PDB entry 4Z45 | X-ray diffraction, 2.02 A resolution | chain A

Chain A:
Name: Odorant-binding protein NribOBP3
Organism: Nasonovia ribisnigri
UniProtKB: C5J8G4 (C5J8G4_9HEMI); residues 4-121 here correspond to UniProt positions 1-118 (UniProt number = residue number - 3)
Chain sequence (121 residues; row label = number of the first residue in the row):
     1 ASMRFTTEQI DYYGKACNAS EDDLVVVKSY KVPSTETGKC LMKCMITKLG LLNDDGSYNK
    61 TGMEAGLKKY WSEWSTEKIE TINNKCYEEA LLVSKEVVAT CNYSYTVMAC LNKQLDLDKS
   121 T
Unresolved in the structure: 119-121
Disulfides: Cys17-Cys44, Cys40-Cys101, Cys86-Cys110
Construct notes: expression tag (1-3); conflict Asn102 (Ser99 in C5J8G4), Tyr103 (Lys100 in C5J8G4), Tyr105 (His102 in C5J8G4), Thr106 (Asp103 in C5J8G4), Val107 (Arg104 in C5J8G4), Met108 (Lys105 in C5J8G4), Lys113 (Gln110 in C5J8G4), Gln114 (Asp111 in C5J8G4), Leu115 (Pro112 in C5J8G4)
What the authors report for this chain:
  - interface residues: Arg4, Phe5, Tyr30

Summary:
From the paper: interface residues Arg4, Phe5 and Tyr30.
Chain A is Odorant-binding protein NribOBP3 (Nasonovia ribisnigri); the structure, Structure of OBP3 from the
currant-lettuce aphid Nasonovia ribisnigri, was determined by X-ray diffraction.
